PDB entry 3BI3 | X-ray diffraction, 1.90 A resolution | chains A and B of the 3 polymer chains in the assembly

Chain A:
Molecule: Alpha-ketoglutarate-dependent dioxygenase alkB
From: Escherichia coli K12
Notes: EC 1.14.11.-; fragment: catalytic repair domain
Reference sequence: P05050 (ALKB_ECOLI); residue numbers follow UniProt; this construct covers 13-213
Chain sequence (201 residues; numbered 13 to 213; the number before each row is that of its first residue):
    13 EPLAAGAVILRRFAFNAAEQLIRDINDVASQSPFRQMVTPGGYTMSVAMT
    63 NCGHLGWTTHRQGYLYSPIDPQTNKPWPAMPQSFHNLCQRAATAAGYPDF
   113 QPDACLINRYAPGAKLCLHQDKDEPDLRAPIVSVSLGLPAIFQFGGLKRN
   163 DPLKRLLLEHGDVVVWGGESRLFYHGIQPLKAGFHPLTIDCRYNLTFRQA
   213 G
Differences from the reference sequence: engineered mutation Cys129 (Ser in P05050)
Bound ions: Mn2+: His131, Asp133, His187 (together with 2-oxoglutaric acid)
Small-molecule neighbours: 2-oxoglutaric acid (AKG): Leu118, Asn120, Tyr122, Leu128, His131, Asp133, Ser145, Phe154, Leu170, His187, Ile189, Arg204, Asn206, Thr208, Arg210
Curated features (UniProtKB/Swiss-Prot):
  - binding site (substrate): Trp69, Tyr76 to Tyr78, Asp135, Arg161
  - binding site (2-oxoglutarate): Asn120 to Tyr122, Arg204 to Arg210
  - binding site (Fe cation): His131, Asp133, His187
From the paper describing this entry:
  - binding site for the 13-nt DNA strand (chain B): Thr51 to Gly53, Trp69, Cys129, His131

Chain B:
Molecule: 13-nt DNA strand
Sequence (13 nucleotides; row label = number of the first residue in the row):
     1 TAGGTAAXAXCGT
Disordered / not traced: 1
Modified residues: MA7 (1N-methyladenosine-5'-monophosphate) at position 8; 2YR (2'-deoxy-N-(2-sulfanylethyl)cytidine 5'-(dihydrogen phosphate)) at position 10

Interface between chain A and chain B:
Contacting residue pairs (29):
  Thr51(A) - DA7(B)  hydrogen bond to the phosphate
  Thr51(A) - DA9(B)  sugar contact
  Pro52(A) - DA6(B)  phosphate contact
  Pro52(A) - DA7(B)  phosphate contact
  Gly53(A) - DA7(B)  hydrogen bond to the phosphate
  Tyr55(A) - DA9(B)  phosphate contact
  Tyr55(A) - 2YR_10(B)  sugar contact
  Met57(A) - MA7_8(B)  phosphate contact
  Met57(A) - DA9(B)  phosphate contact
  Trp69(A) - MA7_8(B)  base contact
  Gly75(A) - DA6(B)  phosphate contact
  Tyr76(A) - DA6(B)  hydrogen bond to the phosphate
  Tyr76(A) - DA7(B)  sugar contact
  Tyr76(A) - MA7_8(B)  hydrogen bond to the phosphate
  Leu118(A) - MA7_8(B)  base contact
  Lys127(A) - 2YR_10(B)  salt bridge to the phosphate
  Leu128(A) - MA7_8(B)  phosphate contact
  Leu128(A) - DA9(B)  phosphate contact
  Cys129(A) - MA7_8(B)  sugar contact
  Cys129(A) - DA9(B)  hydrogen bond to the phosphate
  Cys129(A) - 2YR_10(B)  covalent bond
  Leu130(A) - MA7_8(B)  phosphate contact
  His131(A) - MA7_8(B)  hydrogen bond to the sugar
  Gln132(A) - MA7_8(B)  base contact
  Asp133(A) - MA7_8(B)  base contact
  Asp135(A) - DA6(B)  phosphate contact
  Asp135(A) - MA7_8(B)  base contact
  Arg161(A) - DA9(B)  base contact
  Arg210(A) - MA7_8(B)  base contact
Other interface residues (no listed pair), chain A (24 interface residues in all): Thr56, Ser58, Met61, Tyr78, Lys134
Other interface residues (no listed pair), chain B (6 interface residues in all): DT5

Summary:
24 residues of chain A face 6 of chain B across their interface; the contacts include 1 covalent bond, 6
hydrogen bonds and 1 salt bridge. Among the polar pairs are His131(A)-MA7_8(B), Thr51(A)-DA7(B) and
Gly53(A)-DA7(B). From the paper: a binding site for the 13-nt DNA strand (chain B) at Thr51(A), Trp69(A) and
Cys129(A) among others.
Here chain A is Alpha-ketoglutarate-dependent dioxygenase alkB (Escherichia coli K12) and chain B is a 13-nt
DNA strand. Entry 3BI3 (X-ray structure of AlkB protein bound to dsDNA containing 1meA/A with cofactors) was
determined by X-ray diffraction, deposited together with 3BIE, 3BKZ, 3BTX, 3BTY, 3BTZ, 3BU0 and 3BUC.
